PDB entry 6VVT | X-ray diffraction, 2.90 A resolution | chains J and D of the 9 polymer chains in the assembly

# Chain J
Molecule: RNA polymerase-binding protein RbpA
Organism: Mycolicibacterium smegmatis (strain ATCC 700084 / mc(2)155)
UniProtKB: A0QZ11 (RBPA_MYCS2); residues 1-114 here = UniProt positions 1-114
Amino-acid sequence (114 residues; numbered 1 to 114; the number before each row is that of its first residue):
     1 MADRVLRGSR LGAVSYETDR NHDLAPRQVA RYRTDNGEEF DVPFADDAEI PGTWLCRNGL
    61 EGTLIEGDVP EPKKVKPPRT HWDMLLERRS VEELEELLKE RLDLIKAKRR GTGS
Disordered / not traced: 1-25, 110-114

# Chain D
Molecule: DNA-directed RNA polymerase subunit beta'
Organism: Mycolicibacterium smegmatis (strain ATCC 700084 / mc(2)155)
Notes: EC 2.7.7.6
UniProtKB: A0QS66 (RPOC_MYCS2); numbering as in UniProt (aligned over 1-1317)
Amino-acid sequence (1317 residues; numbered 1 to 1317; the number before each row is that of its first residue):
     1 MLDVNFFDEL RIGLATADDI RNWSYGEVKK PETINYRTLK PEKDGLFCEK IFGPTRDWEC
    61 YCGKYKRVRF KGIICERCGV EVTRAKVRRE RMGHIELAAP VTHIWYFKGV PSRLGYLLDL
   121 APKDLEKIIY FAAYVITSVD DEMRHNELST LEAEMAVEKK AVEDQRDADL EARAQKLEAD
   181 LAELEAEGAK SDVRRKVRDS GEREMRQLRD RAQRELDRLD EIWNTFTKLA PKQLIVDEVL
   241 YRELQDRYGE YFTGAMGAES IKKLIENFDI DAEAESLREV IRSGKGQKKL RALKRLKVVA
   301 AFQQSGNSPM GMVLDAVPVI PPELRPMVQL DGGRFATSDL NDLYRRVINR NNRLKRLIDL
   361 GAPEIIVNNE KRMLQESVDA LFDNGRRGRP VTGPGNRPLK SLSDLLKGKQ GRFRQNLLGK
   421 RVDYSGRSVI VVGPQLKLHQ CGLPKLMALE LFKPFVMKRL VDLNHAQNIK SAKRMVERQR
   481 PQVWDVLEEV IAEHPVLLNR APTLHRLGIQ AFEPQLVEGK AIQLHPLVCE AFNADFDGDQ
   541 MAVHLPLSAE AQAEARILML SSNNILSPAS GKPLAMPRLD MVTGLYYLTT LVEGATGEYQ
   601 AATKDAPEQG VYSSPAEAIM AMDRGALSVR AKIKVRLTEL RPPTDLEAQL FENGWKPGDA
   661 WTAETTLGRV MFNELLPKSY PFVNEQMHKK VQARIINDLA ERFPMIVVAQ TVDKLKDAGF
   721 YWATRSGVTV SMADVLVPPQ KQEILERHEA EADAIERKYQ RGALNHTERN ESLVKIWQDA
   781 TEEVGKALEE FYPADNPIIT IVKSGATGNL TQTRTLAGMK GLVTNPKGEF IPRPIKSSFR
   841 EGLTVLEYFI NTHGARKGLA DTALRTADSG YLTRRLVDVS QDVIVREHDC ETERGINVTL
   901 AERGPDGTLI RDAHVETSAF ARTLATDAVD ANGNVIIERG HDLGDPAIDA LLAAGITTVK
   961 VRSVLTCTSA TGVCAMCYGR SMATGKLVDI GEAVGIVAAQ SIGEPGTQLT MRTFHQGGVT
  1021 GGADIVGGLP RVQELFEARV PRNKAPIADV AGRVRLEESD KFFKITIVPD DGGEEVVYDK
  1081 LSKRQRLRVI THEDGTEGVL SDGDHVEVGD QLMEGAADPH EVLRVQGPRE VQIHLVKEVQ
  1141 EVYRAQGVSI HDKHIEVIVR QMLRRVTIID SGSTEFLPGS LTERAEFEAE NRRVVAEGGE
  1201 PAAGRPVLMG ITKASLATDS WLSAASFQET TRVLTDAAIN CRSDKLNGLK ENVIIGKLIP
  1261 AGTGISRYRN IQVQPTEEAR AAAYTIPSYE DQYYSPDFGQ ATGAAVPLDD YGYSDYR
Disordered / not traced: 1-2, 808-837, 905-910, 1011-1026, 1091-1097, 1172-1181, 1190-1201, 1284-1317
Swiss-Prot annotation at these positions:
  - binding site (Zn(2+)): Cys60, Cys62, Cys75, Cys78, Cys890, Cys967, Cys974, Cys977
  - binding site (Mg(2+)): Asp535, Asp537, Asp539
Metal / ion sites: Zn2+ site 1: Cys60, Cys62, Cys75, Cys78; Zn2+ site 2: Cys890, Cys967, Cys974, Cys977

# How chain J and chain D interact
Pairs across the interface (34; chain J residue first):
  Pro26(J) - Ile73(D)
  Arg27(J) - Lys71(D)
  Arg27(J) - Gly72(D)  hydrogen bond (side chain-backbone)
  Arg27(J) - Ile73(D)
  Val42(J) - Ile74(D)  hydrophobic
  Pro43(J) - Gly72(D)
  Pro43(J) - Ile73(D)
  Pro43(J) - Ile74(D)  hydrogen bond (backbone-backbone)
  Phe44(J) - Ile73(D)
  Phe44(J) - Ile74(D)
  Phe44(J) - Glu76(D)
  Ala45(J) - Tyr65(D)
  Ala45(J) - Ile73(D)  hydrophobic
  Ala48(J) - Lys64(D)
  Ala48(J) - Tyr65(D)
  Ala48(J) - Glu76(D)
  Glu49(J) - Glu76(D)
  Pro51(J) - Glu76(D)
  Trp54(J) - Ile74(D)  hydrophobic
  Trp54(J) - Cys75(D)
  Trp54(J) - Glu76(D)
  Trp54(J) - Gly79(D)
  Leu55(J) - Lys43(D)
  Leu55(J) - Asp44(D)
  Leu55(J) - Lys50(D)
  Arg57(J) - Arg21(D)
  Arg57(J) - Asn22(D)  hydrogen bond (side chain-backbone)
  Arg57(J) - Ser24(D)  hydrogen bond (side chain-backbone)
  Arg57(J) - Tyr25(D)
  Arg57(J) - Gly26(D)
  Arg57(J) - Glu27(D)
  Arg57(J) - His94(D)
  Gly59(J) - Glu27(D)
  Gly59(J) - Lys29(D)  hydrogen bond (backbone-side chain)
Also at the interface, not in a pair above, chain J (14 interface residues in all): Asn58
Also at the interface, not in a pair above, chain D (21 interface residues in all): Trp23

# Summary
Chain J and chain D form an interface of 14 and 21 residues respectively, with 5 hydrogen bonds. Polar pairs
include Arg27(J)-Gly72(D), Arg57(J)-Asn22(D) and Arg57(J)-Ser24(D). Curated annotation (UniProt) lists 8
Zn2+-binding residues and 3 Mg2+-binding residues on chain D.
Chain J is RNA polymerase-binding protein RbpA and chain D is DNA-directed RNA polymerase subunit beta', both
from Mycolicibacterium smegmatis (strain ATCC 700084 / mc(2)155); the structure, Crystal structure of a
Mycobacterium smegmatis transcription initiation complex with Rifampicin-resistant RNA polymerase and
antibiotic Sorangicin, was determined by X-ray diffraction (same publication as 6VVS, 6VVV, 6VVX, 6VVY, 6VVZ
and 6VW0).
